6IH5 - chains A and B; structure by X-ray diffraction, 2.47 A resolution.

[Chain A (and B)]
Protein: Phosphite dehydrogenase
Source organism: Ralstonia sp. 4506
Notes: chain B of this document is another copy of the same molecule, construct and numbering; everything in this record applies to it too
Reference sequence: G4XDR8 (G4XDR8_9RALS); numbering as in UniProt (aligned over 1-336)
Amino-acid sequence (338 residues; numbered 1 to 338; the number before each row is that of its first residue):
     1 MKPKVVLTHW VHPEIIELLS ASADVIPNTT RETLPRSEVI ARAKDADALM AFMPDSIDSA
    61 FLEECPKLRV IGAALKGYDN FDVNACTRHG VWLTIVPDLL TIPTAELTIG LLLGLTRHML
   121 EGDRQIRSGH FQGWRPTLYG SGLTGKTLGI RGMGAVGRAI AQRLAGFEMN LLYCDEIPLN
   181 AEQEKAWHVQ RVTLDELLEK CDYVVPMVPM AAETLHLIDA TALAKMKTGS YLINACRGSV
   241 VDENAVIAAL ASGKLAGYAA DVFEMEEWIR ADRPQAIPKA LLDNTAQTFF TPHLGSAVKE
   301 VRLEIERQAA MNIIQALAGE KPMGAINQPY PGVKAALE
Unresolved in the structure: 1, 331-338
Differences from the reference sequence: engineered mutation Arg151 (Ile in G4XDR8), Glu176 (Pro in G4XDR8); expression tag (337-338)

[Interface between chain A and chain B]
Pairs across the interface (40):
  Tyr78(A) - Arg307(B)
  Tyr78(A) - Gln308(B)
  Val83(A) - Arg307(B)
  Asn84(A) - Leu303(B)
  Thr87(A) - Glu14(B)  hydrogen bond
  Pro97(A) - Glu320(B)
  Arg158(A) - Lys321(B)
  Arg158(A) - Gln328(B)  hydrogen bond
  Glu176(A) - Tyr78(B)
  Ile177(A) - Tyr78(B)
  Ile177(A) - Val83(B)  hydrophobic
  Ile177(A) - Ile326(B)
  Asn180(A) - Tyr330(B)
  Gln183(A) - Gln328(B)  hydrogen bond
  Met210(A) - Pro97(B)  hydrophobic
  Met210(A) - Met323(B)
  Met210(A) - Gly324(B)
  Ala211(A) - Ile95(B)
  Ala211(A) - Pro97(B)
  Ala211(A) - Gly324(B)
  Ala211(A) - Ile326(B)  hydrophobic
  Leu215(A) - Arg158(B)
  His216(A) - Asn180(B)  hydrogen bond
  His216(A) - Gln183(B)
  Asp219(A) - Ile177(B)
  Asp219(A) - Pro178(B)
  Thr221(A) - Pro178(B)
  Asp242(A) - Asn180(B)  hydrogen bond
  Asn244(A) - Glu182(B)  hydrogen bond
  Asp272(A) - Trp187(B)
  Ala325(A) - Leu18(B)
  Ala325(A) - Met311(B)
  Ile326(A) - Leu18(B)
  Ile326(A) - Arg307(B)  hydrogen bond (backbone-side chain)
  Ile326(A) - Met311(B)  hydrophobic
  Asn327(A) - Glu14(B)
  Asn327(A) - Leu18(B)
  Asn327(A) - Arg307(B)
  Gln328(A) - Glu14(B)  hydrogen bond (backbone-side chain)
  Gln328(A) - Glu17(B)
Interface residues without a listed pair, chain A (25 interface residues in all): Ala155, Ala271
Interface residues without a listed pair, chain B (28 interface residues in all): Gln162, Glu304, Ala325

[In short]
25 residues of chain A and 28 residues of chain B are in contact, with 8 hydrogen bonds. Among the polar pairs
are Thr87(A)-Glu14(B), Arg158(A)-Gln328(B) and Gln183(A)-Gln328(B).
Chain A and chain B are both Phosphite dehydrogenase (Ralstonia sp. 4506); the structure, Crystal structure of
Phosphite Dehydrogenase mutant I151R/P176E from Ralstonia sp. 4506 in complex with non-natural cofactor ...,
was determined by X-ray diffraction (same publication as 6IH2, 6IH4, 6IH6 and 6IH8).
